PDB entry 9GJP | electron microscopy, 3.40 A resolution | chains D and Y of the 15 polymer chains in the assembly

# Chain D
Protein: Origin recognition complex subunit 4
From: Saccharomyces cerevisiae
Reference sequence: P54791 (ORC4_YEAST); numbering as in UniProt (aligned over 1-529)
Sequence (529 residues; each row starts with the number of its first residue):
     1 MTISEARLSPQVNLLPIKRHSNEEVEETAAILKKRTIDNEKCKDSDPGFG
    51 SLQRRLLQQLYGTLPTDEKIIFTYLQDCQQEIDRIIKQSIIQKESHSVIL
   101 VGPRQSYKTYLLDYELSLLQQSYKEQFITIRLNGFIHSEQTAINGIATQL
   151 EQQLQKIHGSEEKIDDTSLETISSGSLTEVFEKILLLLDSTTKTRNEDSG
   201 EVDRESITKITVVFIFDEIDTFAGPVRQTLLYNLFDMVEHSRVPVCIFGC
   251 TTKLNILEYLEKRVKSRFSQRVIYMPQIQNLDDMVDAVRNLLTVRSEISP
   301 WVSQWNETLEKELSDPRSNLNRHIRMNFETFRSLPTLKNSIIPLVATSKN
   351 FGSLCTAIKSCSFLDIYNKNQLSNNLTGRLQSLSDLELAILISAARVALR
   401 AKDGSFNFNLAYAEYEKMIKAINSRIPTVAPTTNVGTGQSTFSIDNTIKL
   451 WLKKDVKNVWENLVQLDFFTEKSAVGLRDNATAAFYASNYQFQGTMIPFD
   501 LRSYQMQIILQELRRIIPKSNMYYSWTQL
Not modelled in the structure: 1-46, 160-176, 194-209, 432-447
Small-molecule neighbours: ATP (adenosine-5'-triphosphate): Tyr61, Gly62, Thr63, Gly102, Pro103, Arg104, Gln105, Tyr107, Lys108, Thr109, Tyr110, Asp113, Glu218, Cys250, Thr252, Pro335, Lys338
Curated features (UniProtKB/Swiss-Prot):
  - modified residue: Ser9 (Phosphoserine)

# Chain Y
Molecule: 42-nt DNA strand
Sequence (42 nucleotides; numbered 20 to 61; the number before each row is that of its first residue):
    20 CGATCGATCGATCGATCGATCGATCGATCGATCGATCGATCG

# Interface between chain D and chain Y
Pairs across the interface (8; chain D residue first):
  Arg478(D) - DC52(Y)  salt bridge to the phosphate
  Tyr486(D) - DG53(Y)  phosphate contact
  Tyr486(D) - DA54(Y)  phosphate contact
  Tyr490(D) - DT51(Y)  hydrogen bond to the phosphate
  Phe492(D) - DT51(Y)  phosphate contact
  Phe492(D) - DC52(Y)  phosphate contact
  Gln493(D) - DA50(Y)  hydrogen bond to the phosphate
  Gln493(D) - DT51(Y)  hydrogen bond to the phosphate

# In short
Chain D and chain Y each contribute 5 residues to their interface, with 3 hydrogen bonds and 1 salt bridge.
Polar contacts include Tyr490(D)-DT51(Y), Gln493(D)-DA50(Y) and Gln493(D)-DT51(Y). Ligands of chain D: ATP.
Here chain D is Origin recognition complex subunit 4 (Saccharomyces cerevisiae) and chain Y is a 42-nt DNA
strand. Entry 9GJP (OCCM maturation intermediate stalled with an Arginine Finger mutation in Mcm5: Conformer
2) was determined by electron microscopy (same publication as 9GJW and 9GM5).
